Entry 6AJD (X-ray diffraction, 2.22 A resolution); this record covers chains A and B.

[Chain A (and B)]
Protein: D-hydantoinase/dihydropyrimidinase
Organism: Pseudomonas aeruginosa (strain ATCC 15692 / DSM 22644 / CIP 104116 / JCM 14847 / LMG 12228 / 1C / PRS 101 / PAO1)
Notes: EC 3.5.2.2; chain B of this document is another copy of the same molecule, construct and numbering; everything in this record applies to it too
UniProtKB: Q9I676 (HYDA_PSEAE); residue numbers follow UniProt; this construct covers 1-479
Sequence (485 residues; numbered 1 to 485; the number before each row is that of its first residue):
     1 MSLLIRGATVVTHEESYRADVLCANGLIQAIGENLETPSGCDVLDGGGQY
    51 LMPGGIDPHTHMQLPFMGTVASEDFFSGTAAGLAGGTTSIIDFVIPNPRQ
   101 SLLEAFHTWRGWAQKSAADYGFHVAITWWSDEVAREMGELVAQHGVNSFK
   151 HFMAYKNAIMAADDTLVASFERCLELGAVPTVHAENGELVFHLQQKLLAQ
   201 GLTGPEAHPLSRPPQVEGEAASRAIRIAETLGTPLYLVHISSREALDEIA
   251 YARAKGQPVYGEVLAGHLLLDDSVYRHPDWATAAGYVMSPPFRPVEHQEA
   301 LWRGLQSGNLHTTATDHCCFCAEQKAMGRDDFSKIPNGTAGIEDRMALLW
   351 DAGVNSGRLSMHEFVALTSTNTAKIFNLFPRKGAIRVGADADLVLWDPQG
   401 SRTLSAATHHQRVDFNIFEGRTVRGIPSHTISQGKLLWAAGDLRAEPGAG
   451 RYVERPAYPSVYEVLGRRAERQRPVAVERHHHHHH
Disordered / not traced: 1, 480-485
Construct notes: expression tag (480-485)
Metal / ion sites: Zn2+: H59, D316
Curated features (UniProtKB/Swiss-Prot):
  - binding site (Zn(2+)): H59, H61, K150, H183, H239, D316
  - binding site (substrate): Y155, S289, N337
  - modified residue: K150 (N6-carboxylysine)

[How chain A and chain B interact]
Contacting residue pairs (75):
  D163(A) - N186(B)  hydrogen bond
  D163(A) - E188(B)
  D164(A) - E188(B)
  V167(A) - L189(B)  hydrophobic
  V167(A) - H192(B)
  E171(A) - H192(B)  salt bridge
  N186(A) - D163(B)  hydrogen bond
  E188(A) - D163(B)
  E188(A) - D164(B)
  L189(A) - V167(B)  hydrophobic
  L189(A) - T230(B)
  H192(A) - V167(B)
  H192(A) - E171(B)  salt bridge
  H192(A) - L231(B)
  L193(A) - T230(B)
  Q200(A) - R473(B)  hydrogen bond
  Q200(A) - P474(B)
  L202(A) - P474(B)  hydrophobic
  P205(A) - R479(B)
  E206(A) - A476(B)
  E206(A) - V477(B)  hydrogen bond (side chain-backbone)
  E206(A) - R479(B)  salt bridge
  L210(A) - P474(B)  hydrophobic
  Q215(A) - R226(B)
  Q215(A) - E229(B)
  Q215(A) - T230(B)  hydrogen bond
  G218(A) - R226(B)  hydrogen bond (backbone-side chain)
  E219(A) - E219(B)
  E219(A) - R223(B)
  E219(A) - R226(B)
  S222(A) - S222(B)  hydrogen bond
  S222(A) - R226(B)
  R223(A) - E219(B)  salt bridge
  R223(A) - R223(B)
  R226(A) - Q215(B)
  R226(A) - G218(B)
  R226(A) - E219(B)
  R226(A) - S222(B)
  R226(A) - E248(B)  salt bridge
  I227(A) - L189(B)  hydrophobic
  E229(A) - Q215(B)
  T230(A) - L189(B)
  T230(A) - L193(B)
  T230(A) - Q215(B)  hydrogen bond
  L231(A) - H192(B)
  E244(A) - Y251(B)
  E244(A) - K255(B)  salt bridge
  D247(A) - Y251(B)  hydrogen bond
  E248(A) - R226(B)  salt bridge
  E248(A) - E248(B)
  Y251(A) - R243(B)
  Y251(A) - E244(B)
  Y251(A) - D247(B)  hydrogen bond
  K255(A) - E244(B)  salt bridge
  R276(A) - V475(B)  hydrogen bond (side chain-backbone)
  R276(A) - V477(B)
  H277(A) - R479(B)  hydrogen bond (backbone-side chain)
  P278(A) - R479(B)  hydrogen bond (backbone-side chain)
  P474(A) - L197(B)  hydrophobic
  P474(A) - L202(B)  hydrophobic
  P474(A) - L210(B)  hydrophobic
  V475(A) - R276(B)  hydrogen bond (backbone-side chain)
  A476(A) - L202(B)
  A476(A) - E206(B)
  A476(A) - R276(B)
  V477(A) - E206(B)  hydrogen bond (backbone-side chain)
  V477(A) - R276(B)
  R479(A) - P205(B)
  R479(A) - E206(B)  salt bridge
  R479(A) - Y275(B)  hydrogen bond (side chain-backbone)
  R479(A) - R276(B)
  R479(A) - H277(B)  hydrogen bond (side chain-backbone)
  R479(A) - P278(B)  hydrogen bond (side chain-backbone)
  R479(A) - W280(B)
  R479(A) - A283(B)
Interface residues without a listed pair, chain A (45 interface residues in all): L197, G204, V216, R243, D279, W280, A283, R329
Interface residues without a listed pair, chain B (46 interface residues in all): K196, G204, V216, I227, D279

[In short]
Chain A and chain B form an interface of 45 and 46 residues respectively; the contacts include 18 hydrogen
bonds and 9 salt bridges. Polar contacts include E171(A)-H192(B), E206(A)-R479(B) and R223(A)-E219(B). UniProt
lists 6 Zn2+-binding residues and 3 substrate-binding residues on chain A.
Chain A and chain B are both D-hydantoinase/dihydropyrimidinase (Pseudomonas aeruginosa (strain ATCC 15692 /
DSM 22644 / CIP 104116 / JCM 14847 / LMG 12228 / 1C / PRS 101 / PAO1)); the structure, Crystal structure of a
monometallic dihydropyrimidinase from Pseudomonas aeruginosa PAO1 reveals no lysine carbamylation within the
..., was determined by X-ray diffraction (same publication as 5YNZ).
